PDB entry 6Y3Q | X-ray diffraction, 1.95 A resolution | chain AAA

# Chain AAA
Molecule: Streptavidin
From: Streptomyces avidinii
UniProtKB: P22629 (SAV_STRAV); residues 15-159 here correspond to UniProt positions 39-183 (UniProt number = residue number + 24)
Chain sequence (159 residues; row label = number of the first residue in the row):
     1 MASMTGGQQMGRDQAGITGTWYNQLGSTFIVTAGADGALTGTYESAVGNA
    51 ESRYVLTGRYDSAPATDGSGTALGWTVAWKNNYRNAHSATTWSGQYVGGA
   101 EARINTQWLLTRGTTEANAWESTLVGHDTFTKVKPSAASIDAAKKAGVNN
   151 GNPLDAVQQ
Unresolved in the structure: 1-13, 134-159
Sequence notes: initiating methionine (1); expression tag (2-14); engineered mutation Arg112 (Ser136 in P22629), Glu121 (Lys145 in P22629)
UniProt features mapped onto this chain:
  - motif: Arg59 to Asp61 (Cell attachment site)
  - binding site (biotin): Tyr43, Tyr54, Trp92, Trp108, Trp120
Small-molecule neighbours: biotC5-1 cofactor (O7Q): Asn23, Leu25, Ser27, Tyr43, Ser45, Val47, Gly48, Asn49, Ala50, Trp79, Ala86, Ser88, Thr90, Trp92, Trp108, Leu110, Arg112, Trp120, Asp128

# In short
Chain AAA binds biotC5-1 cofactor. From UniProt: 5 biotin-binding residues.
Chain AAA is Streptavidin (Streptomyces avidinii); the structure, Streptavidin mutant S112R_K121E with a
biotC5-1 cofactor - an artificial iron hydroxylase, was determined by X-ray diffraction together with 6Y25,
6Y2M, 6Y2T, 6Y33 and 6Y34 from the same study.
